PDB entry 1DPU | solution NMR | chains A and B

Chain A:
Protein: Replication protein A (RPA32) C-terminal domain
From: Homo sapiens
Notes: fragment: c-terminal domain (residues 172-270)
UniProtKB: P15927 (RFA2_HUMAN); aligned to UniProt positions 202-300 over residues 172-270 (the alignment contains insertions or deletions, so no single offset holds)
Chain sequence (99 residues; each row starts with the number of its first residue):
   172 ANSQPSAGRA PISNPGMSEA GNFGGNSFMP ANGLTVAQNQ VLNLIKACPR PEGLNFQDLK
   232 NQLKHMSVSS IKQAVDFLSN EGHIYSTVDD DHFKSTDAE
Not modelled in the structure: 172-201

Chain B:
Protein: Uracil DNA glycosylase (UNG2)
UniProtKB: P13051 (UNG_HUMAN); residues 73-88 here = UniProt positions 73-88
Chain sequence (16 residues; each row starts with the number of its first residue):
    73 RIQRNKAAAL LRLAAR
Swiss-Prot annotation at these positions:
  - region: Arg73 to Arg88 (Interaction with RPA2)
  - site: Asn77 (Essential for recruitment to stalled replication forks), Arg84 (Essential for recruitment to stalled replication forks), Arg88 (Essential for UNG2 recruitment to nuclear foci)
  - natural variant: Arg88 (R88C: In HIGM5)
  - mutagenesis: Arg73 (R73D: Impairs the interaction with RPA2), Arg76 (R76D: Impairs the interaction with RPA2), Asn77 (N77D: Impairs the interaction with RPA2. Loss of interaction with PCNA and RPA2; when associated with A-10, A-11 and D-84), Lys78 (K78D: Impairs the interaction with RPA2), Arg84 (R84D: Impairs the interaction with RPA2. Loss of interaction with PCNA and RPA2; when associated with A-10, A-11 and D-77), Arg88 (R88D: Impairs the interaction with RPA2)

How chain A and chain B interact:
Residue-residue contacts (19; chain A residue first):
  Ser250(A) - Arg84(B)
  Asn251(A) - Arg84(B)
  Asn251(A) - Arg88(B)
  Glu252(A) - Leu85(B)
  Glu252(A) - Arg88(B)
  Gly253(A) - Ala81(B)
  Gly253(A) - Arg84(B)
  Gly253(A) - Leu85(B)
  His254(A) - Leu85(B)
  Tyr256(A) - Asn77(B)
  Tyr256(A) - Lys78(B)
  Ser257(A) - Asn77(B)
  Thr258(A) - Ile74(B)
  Val259(A) - Ile74(B)
  Asp260(A) - Ile74(B)
  Asp261(A) - Arg73(B)
  Thr267(A) - Lys78(B)
  Thr267(A) - Ala81(B)
  Thr267(A) - Leu82(B)
Also at the interface, not in a pair above, chain A (13 interface residues in all): Ile255

In short:
13 residues of chain A and 9 residues of chain B are in contact. Curated annotation (UniProt) lists 6
mutagenesis sites on chain B.
Here chain A is Replication protein A (RPA32) C-terminal domain (Homo sapiens) and chain B is Uracil DNA
glycosylase (UNG2). Entry 1DPU (Solution structure of the C-terminal domain of human RPA32 complexed with
UNG2(73-88)) was determined by solution NMR.
